8PEN - chains J and H of the 9 polymer chains in the assembly; structure by electron microscopy, 3.10 A resolution.

[Chain J]
Protein: DNA-directed RNA polymerase subunit beta'
Source organism: Escherichia coli
Notes: EC 2.7.7.6
UniProt: P0A8T7 (RPOC_ECOLI); residue numbers follow UniProt; this construct covers 2-1407
Sequence (1416 residues; numbered 1 to 1416; the number before each row is that of its first residue):
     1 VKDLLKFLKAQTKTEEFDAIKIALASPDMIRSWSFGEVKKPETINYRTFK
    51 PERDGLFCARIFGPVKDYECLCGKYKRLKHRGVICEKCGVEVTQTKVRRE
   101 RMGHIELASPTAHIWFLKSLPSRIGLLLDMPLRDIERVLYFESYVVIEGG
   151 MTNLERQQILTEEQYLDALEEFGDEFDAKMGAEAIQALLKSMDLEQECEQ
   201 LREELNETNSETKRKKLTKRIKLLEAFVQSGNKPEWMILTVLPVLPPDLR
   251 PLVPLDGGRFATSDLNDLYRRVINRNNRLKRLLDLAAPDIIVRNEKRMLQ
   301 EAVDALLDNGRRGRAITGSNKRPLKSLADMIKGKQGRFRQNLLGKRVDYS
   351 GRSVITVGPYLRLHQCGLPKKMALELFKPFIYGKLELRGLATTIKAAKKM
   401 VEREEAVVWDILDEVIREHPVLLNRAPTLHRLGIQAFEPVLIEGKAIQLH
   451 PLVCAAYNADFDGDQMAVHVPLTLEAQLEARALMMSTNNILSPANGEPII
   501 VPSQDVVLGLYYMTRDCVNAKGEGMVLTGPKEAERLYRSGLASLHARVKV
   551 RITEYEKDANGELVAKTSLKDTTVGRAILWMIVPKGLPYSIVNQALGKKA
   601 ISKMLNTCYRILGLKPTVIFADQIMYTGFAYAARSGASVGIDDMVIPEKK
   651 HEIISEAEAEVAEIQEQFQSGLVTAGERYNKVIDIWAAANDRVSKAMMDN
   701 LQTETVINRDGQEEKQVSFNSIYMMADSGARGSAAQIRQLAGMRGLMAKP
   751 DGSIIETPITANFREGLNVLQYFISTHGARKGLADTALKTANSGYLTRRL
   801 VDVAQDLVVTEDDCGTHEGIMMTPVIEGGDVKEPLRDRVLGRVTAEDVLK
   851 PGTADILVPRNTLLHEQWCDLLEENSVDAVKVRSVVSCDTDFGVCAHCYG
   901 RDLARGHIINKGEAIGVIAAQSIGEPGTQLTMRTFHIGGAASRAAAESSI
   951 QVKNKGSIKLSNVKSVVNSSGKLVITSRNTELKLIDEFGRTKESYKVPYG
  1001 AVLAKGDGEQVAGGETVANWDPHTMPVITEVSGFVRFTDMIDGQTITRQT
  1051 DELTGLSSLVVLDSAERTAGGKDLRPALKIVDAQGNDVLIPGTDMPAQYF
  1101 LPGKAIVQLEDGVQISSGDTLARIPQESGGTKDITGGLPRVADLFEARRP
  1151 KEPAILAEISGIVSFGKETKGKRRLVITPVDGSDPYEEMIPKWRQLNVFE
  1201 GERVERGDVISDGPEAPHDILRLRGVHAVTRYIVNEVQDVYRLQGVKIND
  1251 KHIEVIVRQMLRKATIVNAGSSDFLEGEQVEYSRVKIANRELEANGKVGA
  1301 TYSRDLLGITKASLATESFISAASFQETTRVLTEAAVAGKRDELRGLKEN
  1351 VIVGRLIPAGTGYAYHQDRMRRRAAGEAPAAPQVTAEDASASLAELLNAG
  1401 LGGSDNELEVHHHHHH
Unresolved in the structure: 1-15, 936-946, 1127-1133, 1376-1416
Sequence notes: expression tag (1, 1408-1416)
Metal / ion sites: Zn2+ site 1: Cys70, Cys72, Cys85, Cys88; Mg2+: Asp460, Asp462 (shared with 2 residues of chain R); Zn2+ site 2: Cys814, Cys888, Cys895, Cys898
UniProt features mapped onto this chain:
  - binding site (Zn(2+)): Cys70, Cys72, Cys85, Cys88, Cys814, Cys888, Cys895, Cys898
  - binding site (Mg(2+)): Asp460, Asp462, Asp464
  - modified residue: Lys983 (N6-acetyllysine)
  - mutagenesis: Gln504 (Q504P: Resistant to antibiotics salinamide A and B), Asn690 (N690D: Resistant to antibiotics salinamide A and B), Met697 (M697V: Resistant to antibiotics salinamide A and B), Ala735 (A735T: Resistant to antibiotics salinamide A and B), Arg738 (R738C/H/P/S: Resistant to antibiotics salinamide A and B), Ala748 (A748E: Resistant to antibiotics salinamide A and B), Pro758 (P758S/T: Resistant to antibiotics salinamide A and B), Phe763 (F763C: Resistant to antibiotics salinamide A and B), Ser775 (S775A: Resistant to antibiotics salinamide A and B), Ala779 (A779T/V: Resistant to antibiotics salinamide A and B), Arg780 (R780C: Resistant to antibiotics salinamide A and B), Gly782 (G782A/C: Resistant to antibiotics salinamide A and B), 1 further mutagenesis entry in UniProt

[Chain H]
Protein: DNA-directed RNA polymerase subunit alpha
Source organism: Escherichia coli
Notes: EC 2.7.7.6
UniProt: P0A7Z4 (RPOA_ECOLI); residue numbers follow UniProt; this construct covers 1-329
Sequence (329 residues; each row starts with the number of its first residue):
     1 MQGSVTEFLKPRLVDIEQVSSTHAKVTLEPLERGFGHTLGNALRRILLSS
    51 MPGCAVTEVEIDGVLHEYSTKEGVQEDILEILLNLKGLAVRVQGKDEVIL
   101 TLNKSGIGPVTAADITHDGDVEIVKPQHVICHLTDENASISMRIKVQRGR
   151 GYVPASTRIHSEEDERPIGRLLVDACYSPVERIAYNVEAARVEQRTDLDK
   201 LVIEMETNGTIDPEEAIRRAATILAEQLEAFVDLRDVRQPEVKEEKPEFD
   251 PILLRPVDDLELTVRSANCLKAEAIHYIGDLVQRTEVELLKTPNLGKKSL
   301 TEIKDVLASRGLSLGMRLENWPPASIADE
Unresolved in the structure: 1-3, 234-329
UniProt features mapped onto this chain:
  - region: Glu162 to Glu165 (Required for interaction with Crp at class II promoters)
  - modified residue: Arg265 (ADP-ribosylarginine), Lys297 (N6-acetyllysine), Lys298 (N6-acetyllysine)
  - mutagenesis: Arg45 (R45C: In rpoA112; temperature-sensitive, blocks RNA polymerase assembly), Glu162 to Glu165 (5-fold decrease in CRP-class II promoter-dependent transcription), Glu165 (E165K: 5-fold decrease in CRP-class II promoter-dependent transcription), Arg191 (R191C: In rpoA101; temperature-sensitive)

[Interface between chain J and chain H]
Contacting residue pairs (27; chain J residue first):
  Trp409(J) - Gln194(H)
  Glu443(J) - Thr196(H)  hydrogen bond
  Val526(J) - Leu83(H)  hydrophobic
  Val526(J) - Lys86(H)  hydrogen bond (backbone-side chain)
  Val526(J) - Asp174(H)
  Leu527(J) - Leu83(H)
  Thr528(J) - Leu83(H)
  Lys531(J) - Arg182(H)
  Glu532(J) - Lys86(H)  salt bridge
  Glu532(J) - Tyr152(H)  hydrogen bond
  Glu534(J) - Arg182(H)
  Arg535(J) - Leu48(H)
  Arg535(J) - Tyr152(H)
  Arg535(J) - Cys176(H)  hydrogen bond
  Arg535(J) - Ser178(H)
  Arg535(J) - Val180(H)
  Leu536(J) - Tyr152(H)  hydrophobic
  Arg538(J) - Arg44(H)
  Arg538(J) - Leu48(H)
  Ser539(J) - Ser49(H)  hydrogen bond
  Leu541(J) - Tyr152(H)
  Leu541(J) - Pro154(H)
  Arg551(J) - Glu80(H)  salt bridge
  Arg551(J) - Asn84(H)  hydrogen bond
  Leu569(J) - Glu80(H)
  Leu569(J) - Leu83(H)  hydrophobic
  Met581(J) - Arg182(H)
Other interface residues (no listed pair), chain J (20 interface residues in all): Asp410, Asp413, Met525, Lys549
Other interface residues (no listed pair), chain H (19 interface residues in all): Leu79, Glu181, Arg191

[Overview]
The interface between chain J and chain H involves 20 residues on one side and 19 on the other; the contacts
include 6 hydrogen bonds and 2 salt bridges. Polar contacts include Glu532(J)-Lys86(H), Arg551(J)-Glu80(H) and
Glu443(J)-Thr196(H).
Here chain J is DNA-directed RNA polymerase subunit beta' and chain H is DNA-directed RNA polymerase subunit
alpha, both from Escherichia coli. Entry 8PEN (fully recruited RfaH bound to E. coli transcription complex
paused at ops site (alternative state of ...) was determined by electron microscopy (same publication as 8PFG,
8PFJ, 8PH9, 8PHK, 8PIB, 8PID, 8PIL and 8PIM).
